9J8O - chains A and I of the 28 polymer chains in the assembly; structure by electron microscopy, 4.05 A resolution (low resolution: residue-level contacts below are approximate; hydrogen-bond / salt-bridge calls are withheld).

Chain A:
Name: Histone H3.1
Organism: Homo sapiens
UniProt: P68431 (H31_HUMAN); residues 0-135 here correspond to UniProt positions 1-136 (UniProt number = residue number + 1)
Amino-acid sequence (139 residues; numbered -3 to 135; the number before each row is that of its first residue; numbers below 1 keep their minus sign (Gly-3 is residue -3)):
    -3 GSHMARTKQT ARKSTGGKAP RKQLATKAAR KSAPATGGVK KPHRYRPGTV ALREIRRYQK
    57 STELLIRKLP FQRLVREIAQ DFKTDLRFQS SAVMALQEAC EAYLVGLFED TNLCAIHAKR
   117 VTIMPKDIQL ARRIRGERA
Unresolved in the structure: -3 to 37, 134-135
Differences from the reference sequence: expression tag (-3 to -1)

Chain I:
Molecule: 193-nt DNA strand
Organism: synthetic construct
Sequence (193 nucleotides; each row starts with the number of its first residue):
     4 ATCGGACCCT ATCGCGAGCC AGGCCTGAGA ATCCGGTGCC GAGGCCGCTC AATTGGTCGT
    64 AGACAGCTCT AGCACCGCTT AAACGCACGT ACGCGCTGTC CCCCGCGTTT TAACCGCCAA
   124 GGGGATTACT CCCTAGTCTC CAGGCACGTG TCAGATATAT ACATCCAGGC CTTGTGTCGC
   184 GAAATTCATA GAT
Unresolved in the structure: 4-14, 191-196

Chain A / chain I interface:
Pairs across the interface (20; chain A residue first):
  Arg40(A) with DG108(I); DC109(I)
  Tyr41(A) with DG32(I); DG108(I); DC109(I)
  Pro43(A) with DG108(I)
  Gly44(A) with DG108(I)
  Val46(A) with DG108(I); DC109(I)
  Ala47(A) with DG108(I)
  Arg49(A) with DA33(I)
  Lys56(A) with DT35(I)
  Arg63(A) with DA116(I); DC117(I)
  Lys64(A) with DC117(I)
  Leu65(A) with DA116(I); DC117(I)
  Arg69(A) with DA116(I)
  Asp81(A) with DG126(I)
  Arg83(A) with DG126(I)
Also at the interface, not in a pair above, chain A (18 interface residues in all): His39, Arg42, Thr45, Pro66
Also at the interface, not in a pair above, chain I (11 interface residues in all): DG30, DC107, DG125

In short:
18 residues of chain A and 11 residues of chain I are in contact.
Here chain A is Histone H3.1 (Homo sapiens) and chain I is a 193-nt DNA strand (synthetic construct). Entry
9J8O (Cryo-EM structure of BAF-Lamin A/C IgF-H1-nucleosome complex) was determined by electron microscopy
(same publication as 9J8N).
